Entry 3G67 (X-ray diffraction, 2.17 A resolution); this record covers chains A and B.

# Chain A (and B)
Protein: Methyl-accepting chemotaxis protein
Source organism: Thermotoga maritima
Notes: chain B of this document is another copy of the same molecule, construct and numbering; everything in this record applies to it too
UniProtKB: Q7DFA3 (Q7DFA3_THEMA); numbering as in UniProt (aligned over 41-253)
Amino-acid sequence (213 residues; row label = number of the first residue in the row):
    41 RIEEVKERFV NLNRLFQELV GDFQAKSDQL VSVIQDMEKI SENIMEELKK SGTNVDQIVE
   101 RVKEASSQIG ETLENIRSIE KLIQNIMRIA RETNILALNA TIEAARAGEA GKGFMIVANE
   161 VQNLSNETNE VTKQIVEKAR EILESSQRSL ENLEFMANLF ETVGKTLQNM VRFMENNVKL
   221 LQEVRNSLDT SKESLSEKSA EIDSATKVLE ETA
Reported in the primary citation:
  - conformationally variable residues: Asp76

# Chain A / chain B interface
Pairs across the interface - 168 pairs, chain A then chain B:
  Arg41(A) - Val248(B)  hydrogen bond (side chain-backbone)
  Arg41(A) - Thr252(B)  hydrogen bond
  Ile42(A) - Ile42(B)  hydrophobic
  Ile42(A) - Val45(B)  hydrophobic
  Ile42(A) - Phe49(B)  hydrophobic
  Val45(A) - Phe49(B)  hydrophobic
  Val45(A) - Leu249(B)  hydrophobic
  Lys46(A) - Phe49(B)
  Arg48(A) - Ala245(B)
  Phe49(A) - Phe49(B)  hydrophobic
  Phe49(A) - Leu52(B)  hydrophobic
  Phe49(A) - Ile242(B)  hydrophobic
  Phe49(A) - Thr246(B)
  Leu52(A) - Glu241(B)
  Leu52(A) - Ile242(B)  hydrophobic
  Leu55(A) - Lys238(B)
  Phe56(A) - Phe56(B)  hydrophobic
  Phe56(A) - Leu59(B)  hydrophobic
  Phe56(A) - Leu235(B)  hydrophobic
  Phe56(A) - Lys238(B)
  Leu59(A) - Ser234(B)
  Leu59(A) - Leu235(B)  hydrophobic
  Phe63(A) - Phe63(B)  hydrophobic
  Phe63(A) - Lys66(B)
  Phe63(A) - Ser227(B)
  Phe63(A) - Leu228(B)  hydrophobic
  Phe63(A) - Ser231(B)
  Lys66(A) - Glu223(B)
  Lys66(A) - Ser227(B)
  Leu70(A) - Glu223(B)
  Leu70(A) - Ser227(B)
  Val73(A) - Leu220(B)  hydrophobic
  Ile74(A) - Leu220(B)  hydrophobic
  Met77(A) - Phe213(B)  hydrophobic
  Met77(A) - Asn216(B)
  Ile80(A) - Phe213(B)  hydrophobic
  Ser81(A) - Phe213(B)
  Ile84(A) - Asn209(B)
  Ile84(A) - Met210(B)  hydrophobic
  Ile84(A) - Phe213(B)  hydrophobic
  Glu87(A) - Thr206(B)
  Glu87(A) - Asn209(B)
  Leu88(A) - Thr206(B)
  Leu88(A) - Met210(B)  hydrophobic
  Ser91(A) - Thr202(B)
  Ser91(A) - Val203(B)
  Ser91(A) - Thr206(B)  hydrogen bond
  Asn94(A) - Leu199(B)
  Asn94(A) - Thr202(B)
  Gln97(A) - Phe195(B)
  Gln97(A) - Leu199(B)
  Ile98(A) - Met196(B)
  Ile98(A) - Leu199(B)  hydrophobic
  Ile98(A) - Phe200(B)
  Arg101(A) - Asn192(B)
  Arg101(A) - Phe195(B)
  Val102(A) - Met196(B)  hydrophobic
  Glu104(A) - Asn192(B)  hydrogen bond
  Gln108(A) - Ser185(B)  hydrogen bond (backbone-side chain)
  Gln108(A) - Arg188(B)
  Gln108(A) - Ser189(B)  hydrogen bond
  Ile109(A) - Ile109(B)  hydrophobic
  Thr112(A) - Ile182(B)
  Thr112(A) - Ser185(B)  hydrogen bond
  Asn115(A) - Lys178(B)
  Asn115(A) - Glu181(B)
  Asn115(A) - Ile182(B)
  Ile116(A) - Ile182(B)  hydrophobic
  Ser118(A) - Lys178(B)
  Ile119(A) - Lys178(B)
  Leu122(A) - Val171(B)
  Leu122(A) - Gln174(B)
  Leu122(A) - Ile175(B)  hydrophobic
  Ile123(A) - Ile175(B)  hydrophobic
  Asn125(A) - Val171(B)
  Ile126(A) - Val171(B)  hydrophobic
  Ile126(A) - Ile175(B)  hydrophobic
  Ile129(A) - Leu164(B)
  Ile129(A) - Glu167(B)
  Ile129(A) - Thr168(B)
  Glu132(A) - Leu164(B)
  Thr133(A) - Val161(B)
  Thr133(A) - Leu164(B)
  Leu136(A) - Val157(B)
  Leu136(A) - Glu160(B)
  Leu136(A) - Val161(B)  hydrophobic
  Leu136(A) - Leu164(B)  hydrophobic
  Ala140(A) - Phe154(B)  hydrophobic
  Phe154(A) - Glu143(B)
  Phe154(A) - Phe154(B)
  Val157(A) - Leu136(B)  hydrophobic
  Glu160(A) - Leu136(B)
  Leu164(A) - Ile129(B)
  Leu164(A) - Glu132(B)
  Leu164(A) - Thr133(B)
  Leu164(A) - Leu136(B)  hydrophobic
  Glu167(A) - Ile129(B)
  Thr168(A) - Ile129(B)
  Val171(A) - Leu122(B)
  Val171(A) - Asn125(B)
  Val171(A) - Ile126(B)  hydrophobic
  Thr172(A) - Ile126(B)
  Gln174(A) - Leu122(B)
  Ile175(A) - Leu122(B)  hydrophobic
  Ile175(A) - Ile123(B)
  Ile175(A) - Ile126(B)  hydrophobic
  Lys178(A) - Ser118(B)
  Lys178(A) - Ile119(B)
  Glu181(A) - Asn115(B)
  Ile182(A) - Thr112(B)
  Ile182(A) - Asn115(B)
  Ile182(A) - Ile116(B)  hydrophobic
  Ile182(A) - Ile119(B)  hydrophobic
  Ser185(A) - Gln108(B)
  Ser185(A) - Thr112(B)
  Arg188(A) - Gln108(B)
  Ser189(A) - Gln108(B)
  Asn192(A) - Arg101(B)  hydrogen bond (side chain-backbone)
  Asn192(A) - Ala105(B)
  Phe195(A) - Arg101(B)
  Met196(A) - Arg101(B)
  Met196(A) - Val102(B)  hydrophobic
  Met196(A) - Met196(B)  hydrophobic
  Leu199(A) - Gln97(B)
  Leu199(A) - Ile98(B)  hydrophobic
  Phe200(A) - Ile98(B)  hydrophobic
  Phe200(A) - Phe200(B)  hydrophobic
  Val203(A) - Ile98(B)  hydrophobic
  Val203(A) - Val203(B)  hydrophobic
  Thr206(A) - Glu87(B)
  Thr206(A) - Ser91(B)
  Asn209(A) - Glu87(B)
  Met210(A) - Ile84(B)  hydrophobic
  Met210(A) - Glu87(B)
  Met210(A) - Leu88(B)  hydrophobic
  Met210(A) - Met210(B)  hydrophobic
  Phe213(A) - Ile84(B)  hydrophobic
  Phe213(A) - Met214(B)  hydrophobic
  Met214(A) - Met210(B)  hydrophobic
  Met214(A) - Phe213(B)  hydrophobic
  Met214(A) - Met214(B)  hydrophobic
  Asn217(A) - Phe213(B)
  Asn217(A) - Asn217(B)  hydrogen bond
  Leu220(A) - Val73(B)  hydrophobic
  Leu220(A) - Ile74(B)  hydrophobic
  Leu220(A) - Met77(B)  hydrophobic
  Leu221(A) - Asn217(B)
  Leu221(A) - Leu220(B)  hydrophobic
  Glu223(A) - Val73(B)
  Val224(A) - Ile74(B)  hydrophobic
  Ser227(A) - Gln69(B)
  Ser227(A) - Leu70(B)
  Leu228(A) - Lys66(B)
  Ser231(A) - Lys66(B)
  Leu235(A) - Leu59(B)  hydrophobic
  Leu235(A) - Phe63(B)  hydrophobic
  Lys238(A) - Leu59(B)
  Lys238(A) - Asp62(B)  salt bridge
  Ile242(A) - Leu52(B)
  Ile242(A) - Leu55(B)  hydrophobic
  Ile242(A) - Phe56(B)  hydrophobic
  Ala245(A) - Leu52(B)  hydrophobic
  Thr246(A) - Leu52(B)
  Val248(A) - Arg48(B)
  Leu249(A) - Arg48(B)
  Leu249(A) - Phe49(B)  hydrophobic
  Leu249(A) - Leu52(B)  hydrophobic
  Ala253(A) - Val45(B)  hydrophobic
Interface residues without a listed pair, chain A (101 interface residues in all): Glu44, Asn53, Val60, Val95, Ala105, Glu111, Val161, Ala179, Thr202, Leu207, Asn216, Ser239, Glu241, Thr252
Interface residues without a listed pair, chain B (99 interface residues in all): Asn53, Val60, Ser81, Asn94, Glu104, Glu111, Ala140, Ala144, Thr172, Ala179, Leu207, Leu221, Val224
The authors on this interface:
  - residue pairs: Asn217(A)-Asn217(B) (hydrogen bond)

# In short
101 residues of chain A face 99 of chain B across their interface, with 9 hydrogen bonds and 1 salt bridge.
Polar contacts include Lys238(A)-Asp62(B), Arg41(A)-Val248(B) and Arg41(A)-Thr252(B). The paper describes a
hydrogen bond between Asn217(A) and Asn217(B). The paper reports conformational variability at Asp76(A).
Chain A and chain B are both Methyl-accepting chemotaxis protein (Thermotoga maritima); the structure, Crystal
Structure of a Soluble Chemoreceptor from Thermotoga maritima, was determined by X-ray diffraction together
with 3G6B from the same study.
